9BXI - chains A and B of the 6 polymer chains in the assembly; structure by electron microscopy, 2.70 A resolution.

Chain A (and B):
Molecule: Microtubule-associated protein tau
Source organism: Homo sapiens
Notes: chain B of this document is another copy of the same molecule, construct and numbering; everything in this record applies to it too
Reference sequence: P10636 (TAU_HUMAN), isoform P10636-7; residues 304-380 here correspond to UniProt positions 275-351 (UniProt number = residue number - 29)
Chain sequence (77 residues; each row starts with the number of its first residue):
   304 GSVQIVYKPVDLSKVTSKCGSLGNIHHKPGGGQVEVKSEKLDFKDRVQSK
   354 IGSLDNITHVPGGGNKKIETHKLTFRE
From the paper describing this entry:
  - self-association interface (contacts with another copy of this molecule): P332 to Q336

Interface between chain A and chain B:
Pairs across the interface (11; chain A residue first):
  K331(A) - Q336(B)
  K331(A) - E338(B)  salt bridge
  P332(A) - Q336(B)  hydrogen bond (backbone-side chain)
  G333(A) - G334(B)
  G333(A) - G335(B)
  G334(A) - G333(B)
  G334(A) - G334(B)  hydrogen bond (backbone-backbone)
  G335(A) - G333(B)
  Q336(A) - K331(B)  hydrogen bond (side chain-backbone)
  Q336(A) - P332(B)
  Q336(A) - G333(B)

Summary:
Chain A and chain B form an interface of 6 and 7 residues respectively, with 3 hydrogen bonds and 1 salt
bridge. Polar pairs include K331(A)-E338(B), P332(A)-Q336(B) and Q336(A)-K331(B). The paper reports a
self-association interface involving P332(A).
Chain A and chain B are both Microtubule-associated protein tau (Homo sapiens); the structure, Paired Helical
Filament of tau amyloids found in Down Syndrome individuals, was determined by electron microscopy together
with 9BXO, 9BXQ and 9BXR from the same study.
